PDB entry 8XSD | electron microscopy, 3.55 A resolution | chains A and J of the 9 polymer chains in the assembly

[Chain A]
Protein: Spike glycoprotein
From: Severe acute respiratory syndrome coronavirus 2
Reference sequence: P0DTC2 (SPIKE_SARS2); aligned to UniProt positions 1-1208 over residues 4-1211 (the alignment contains insertions or deletions, so no single offset holds)
Chain sequence (1289 residues; each row starts with the number of its first residue):
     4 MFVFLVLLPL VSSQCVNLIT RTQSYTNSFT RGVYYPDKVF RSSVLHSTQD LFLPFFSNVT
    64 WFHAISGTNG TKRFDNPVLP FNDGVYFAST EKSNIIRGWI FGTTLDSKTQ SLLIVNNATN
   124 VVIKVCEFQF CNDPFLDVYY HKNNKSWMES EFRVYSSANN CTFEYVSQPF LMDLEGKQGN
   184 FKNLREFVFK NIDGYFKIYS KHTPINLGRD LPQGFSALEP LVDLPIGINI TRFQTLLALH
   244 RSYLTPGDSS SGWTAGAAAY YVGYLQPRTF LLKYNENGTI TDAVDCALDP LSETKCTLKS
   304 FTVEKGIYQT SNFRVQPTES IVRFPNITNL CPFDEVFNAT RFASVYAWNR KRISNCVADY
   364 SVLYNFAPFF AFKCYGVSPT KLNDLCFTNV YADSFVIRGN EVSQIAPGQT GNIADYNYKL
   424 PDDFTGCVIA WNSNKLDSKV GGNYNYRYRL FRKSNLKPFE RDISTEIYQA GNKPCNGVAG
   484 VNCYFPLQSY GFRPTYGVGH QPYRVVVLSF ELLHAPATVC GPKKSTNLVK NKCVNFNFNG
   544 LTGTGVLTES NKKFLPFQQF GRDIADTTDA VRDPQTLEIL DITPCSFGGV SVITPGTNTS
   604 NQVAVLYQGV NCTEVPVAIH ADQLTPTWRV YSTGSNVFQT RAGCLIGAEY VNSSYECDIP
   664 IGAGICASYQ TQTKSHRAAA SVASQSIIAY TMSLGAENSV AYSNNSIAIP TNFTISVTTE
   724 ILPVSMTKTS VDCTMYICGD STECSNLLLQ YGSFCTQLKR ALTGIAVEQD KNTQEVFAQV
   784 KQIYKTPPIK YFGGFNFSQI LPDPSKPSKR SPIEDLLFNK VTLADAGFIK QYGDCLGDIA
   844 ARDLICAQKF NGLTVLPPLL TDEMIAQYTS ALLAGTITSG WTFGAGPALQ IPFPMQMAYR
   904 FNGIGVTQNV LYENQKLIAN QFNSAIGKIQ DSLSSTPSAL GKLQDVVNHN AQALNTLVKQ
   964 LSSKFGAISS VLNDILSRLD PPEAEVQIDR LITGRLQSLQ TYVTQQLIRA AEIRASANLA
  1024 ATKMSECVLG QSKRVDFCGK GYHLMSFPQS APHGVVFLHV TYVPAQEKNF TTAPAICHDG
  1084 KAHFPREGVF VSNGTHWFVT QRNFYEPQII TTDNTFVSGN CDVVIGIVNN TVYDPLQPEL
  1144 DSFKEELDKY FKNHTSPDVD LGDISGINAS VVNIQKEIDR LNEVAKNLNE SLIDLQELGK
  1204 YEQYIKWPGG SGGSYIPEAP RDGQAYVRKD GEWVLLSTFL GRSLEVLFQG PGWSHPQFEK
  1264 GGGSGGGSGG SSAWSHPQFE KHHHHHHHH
Unresolved in the structure: 4-28, 176-183, 244-261, 622-636, 676-686, 827-846, 1149-1292
Construct notes: variant Ile22 (Thr19 in P0DTC2), Ser27 (Ala in P0DTC2), Asp140 (Gly142 in P0DTC2), Gly211 (Val213 in P0DTC2), Asp337 (Gly339 in P0DTC2), Phe369 (Ser371 in P0DTC2), Pro371 (Ser373 in P0DTC2), Phe373 (Ser375 in P0DTC2), Ala374 (Thr376 in P0DTC2), Asn403 (Asp405 in P0DTC2), Ser406 (Arg408 in P0DTC2), Asn415 (Lys417 in P0DTC2), Lys438 (Asn440 in P0DTC2), Arg450 (Leu452 in P0DTC2), Asn475 (Ser477 in P0DTC2), Lys476 (Thr478 in P0DTC2), Ala482 (Glu484 in P0DTC2), Val484 (Phe486 in P0DTC2), Arg496 (Gln498 in P0DTC2), Tyr499 (Asn501 in P0DTC2), His503 (Tyr505 in P0DTC2), Gly612 (Asp614 in P0DTC2), Tyr653 (His655 in P0DTC2), Ser656 (Asn658 in P0DTC2), Lys677 (Asn679 in P0DTC2), His679 (Pro681 in P0DTC2), Ala681 (Arg683 in P0DTC2), Ala683 (Arg685 in P0DTC2), Lys762 (Asn764 in P0DTC2), Tyr794 (Asp796 in P0DTC2), Pro815 (Phe817 in P0DTC2), Pro890 (Ala892 in P0DTC2), Pro897 (Ala899 in P0DTC2), Pro940 (Ala942 in P0DTC2), His952 (Gln954 in P0DTC2), Lys967 (Asn969 in P0DTC2), Pro984 (Lys986 in P0DTC2), Pro985 (Val987 in P0DTC2); expression tag (1212-1292)
Curated features (UniProtKB/Swiss-Prot):
  - region: Asp1166, Ser1173, Asn1176, Asn1190, Glu1205 (Heptad repeat 2)
  - glycosylation (N-linked (GlcNAc...) asparagine): Asn20 (complex), Asn1176 (complex)
Disulfides: Cys129-Cys164, Cys289-Cys299, Cys334-Cys359, Cys377-Cys430, Cys389-Cys523, Cys478-Cys486, Cys536-Cys588, Cys615-Cys647, Cys660-Cys669, Cys736-Cys758, Cys741-Cys747, Cys1030-Cys1041, Cys1080-Cys1124
Reported in the primary citation:
  - mutagenesis - L453S: abolished binding to CR9 (proposed by the authors, not directly observed)

[Chain J]
Protein: CR9 light chain
From: Homo sapiens
Chain sequence (107 residues; row label = number of the first residue in the row):
     1 ELVLTQSPGT LSLSPGERAT LSCRASLSVS SNFLAWYQQK PGQAPRLLVY GASSRATDIP
    61 DRISGSGSGT DFTLNISRLE PEDFAVYYCQ YSDGSSWTFG QGTRLEI
Disulfides: Cys23-Cys89

[Chain A / chain J interface]
Residue-residue contacts (19; chain A residue first):
  Arg401(A) with Asp93(J)
  Asn403(A) with Asp93(J)
  Glu404(A) with Asp93(J)
  Gln407(A) with Ser95(J)
  Asn415(A) with Gly94(J)
  Tyr451(A) with Phe33(J)
  Gln491(A) with Phe33(J)
  Ser492(A) with Asn32(J)
  Tyr493(A) with Asn32(J), hydrogen bond (backbone-side chain)
  Arg496(A) with Ser28(J), hydrogen bond (side chain-backbone); Val29(J), hydrogen bond (side chain-backbone); Ser30(J)
  Thr498(A) with Ser28(J), hydrogen bond (backbone-side chain)
  Tyr499(A) with Leu27(J); Ser28(J); Val29(J), hydrophobic
  Gly500(A) with Ser28(J)
  His503(A) with Tyr91(J), hydrogen bond; Asp93(J), salt bridge
Other interface residues (no listed pair), chain A (15 interface residues in all): Gly494
Other interface residues (no listed pair), chain J (12 interface residues in all): Ser68, Gly69

[Summary]
The interface between chain A and chain J involves 15 residues on one side and 12 on the other, with 5
hydrogen bonds and 1 salt bridge. Polar pairs include His503(A)-Asp93(J), Tyr493(A)-Asn32(J) and
Arg496(A)-Ser28(J). The paper reports that L453S of chain A abolishes binding to CR9.
Here chain A is Spike glycoprotein (Severe acute respiratory syndrome coronavirus 2) and chain J is CR9 light
chain (Homo sapiens). Entry 8XSD (BA.5 Spike complex with CR9) was determined by electron microscopy,
deposited together with 8Z86.
